Entry 4F19 (X-ray diffraction, 0.95 A resolution); this record covers chain A.

Chain A:
Protein: Putative alkaline phosphatase
Source organism: Pseudomonas fluorescens
UniProt: C3K8K1 (C3K8K1_PSEFS); residues 1001-1370 here correspond to UniProt positions 25-394 (UniProt number = residue number - 976)
Amino-acid sequence (381 residues; row label = number of the first residue in the row):
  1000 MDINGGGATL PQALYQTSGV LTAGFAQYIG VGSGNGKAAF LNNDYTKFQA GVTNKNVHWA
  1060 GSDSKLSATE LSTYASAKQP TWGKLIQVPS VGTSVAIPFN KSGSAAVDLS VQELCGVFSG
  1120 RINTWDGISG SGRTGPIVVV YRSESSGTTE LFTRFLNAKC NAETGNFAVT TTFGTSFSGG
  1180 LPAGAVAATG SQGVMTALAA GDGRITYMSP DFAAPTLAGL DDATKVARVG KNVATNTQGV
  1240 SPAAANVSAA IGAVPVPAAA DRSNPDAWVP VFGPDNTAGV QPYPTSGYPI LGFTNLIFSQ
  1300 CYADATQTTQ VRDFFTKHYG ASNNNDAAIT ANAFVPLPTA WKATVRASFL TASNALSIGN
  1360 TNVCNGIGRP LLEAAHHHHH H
Not modelled in the structure: 1375-1380
Sequence notes: expression tag (1000, 1371-1380)
Disulfides: Cys1114-Cys1159, Cys1300-Cys1363
Ligand contacts: hydrogen arsenate (8AR): Ala1007, Thr1008, Leu1009, Pro1010, Gly1031, Ser1032, Asp1062, Arg1141, Ser1144, Ser1145, Gly1146, Thr1147

Overview:
Bound to chain A: hydrogen arsenate.
Chain A is Putative alkaline phosphatase (Pseudomonas fluorescens); the structure, Subatomic resolution
structure of a high affinity periplasmic phosphate-binding protein (PfluDING) bound with arsenate at pH ...,
was determined by X-ray diffraction (same publication as 4F18, 4F1U and 4F1V).
